PDB entry 7CLX | X-ray diffraction, 1.50 A resolution | chain A

[Chain A]
Molecule: Dedicator of cytokinesis protein 8
Organism: Mus musculus
UniProt: Q8C147 (DOCK8_MOUSE); residue numbers follow UniProt; this construct covers 556-740
Chain sequence (192 residues; each row starts with the number of its first residue):
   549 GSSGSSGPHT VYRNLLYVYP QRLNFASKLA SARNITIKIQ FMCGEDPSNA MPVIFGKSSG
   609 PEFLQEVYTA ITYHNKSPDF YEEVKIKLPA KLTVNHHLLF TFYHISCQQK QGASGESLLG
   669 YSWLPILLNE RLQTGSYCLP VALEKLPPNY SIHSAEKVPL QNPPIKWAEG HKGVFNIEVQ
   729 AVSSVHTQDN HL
Disordered / not traced: 549-556, 737-740
Differences from the reference sequence: expression tag (549-555)
Reported in the primary citation:
  - mutagenesis - K576A, K576A/R581A, R581A: abolished binding to PI(4,5)P2
  - mutagenesis - R570A: decreased binding to PI(4,5)P2
  - mutagenesis - N572A, N582A, H622A: unchanged binding to PI(4,5)P2
  - specificity-determining residues: Asn-572, Phe-573 (from molecular simulation)

[In short]
From the paper: K576A, K576A/R581A and R581A abolish binding to PI(4,5)P2; specificity determinants Asn-572
and Phe-573; 7 substitutions were tested in all.
Chain A is Dedicator of cytokinesis protein 8 (Mus musculus); the structure, Crystal structure of the DOCK8
DHR-1 domain, was determined by X-ray diffraction (same publication as 7CLY).
